Entry 4R2X (X-ray diffraction, 0.93 A resolution); this record covers chains E and F of the 6 polymer chains in the assembly.

Chain E (and F):
Molecule: uridine phosphorylase
Source organism: Shewanella oneidensis
Notes: EC 2.4.2.3; chain F of this document is another copy of the same molecule, construct and numbering; everything in this record applies to it too
UniProt: Q8E9X9 (Q8E9X9_SHEON); residues 0-251 here correspond to UniProt positions 1-252 (UniProt number = residue number + 1)
Chain sequence (252 residues; numbered 0 to 251; the number before each row is that of its first residue; numbering starts at 0):
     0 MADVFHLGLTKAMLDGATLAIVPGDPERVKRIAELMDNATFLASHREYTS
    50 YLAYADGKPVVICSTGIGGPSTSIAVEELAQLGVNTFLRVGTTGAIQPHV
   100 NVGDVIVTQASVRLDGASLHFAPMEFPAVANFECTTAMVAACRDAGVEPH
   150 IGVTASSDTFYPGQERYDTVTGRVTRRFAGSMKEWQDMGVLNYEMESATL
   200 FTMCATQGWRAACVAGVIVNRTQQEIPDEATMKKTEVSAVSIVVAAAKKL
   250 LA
Disordered / not traced: 0, 223-232 (chain F: 0, 227-235)

Interface between chain E and chain F:
Pairs across the interface (106; chain E residue first):
  Phe-4(E) / Phe-159(F)  hydrophobic
  Phe-4(E) / Ile-217(F)  hydrophobic
  Phe-4(E) / Ile-225(F)  hydrophobic
  Phe-4(E) / Pro-226(F)  hydrophobic
  His-5(E) / Phe-159(F)
  Asp-24(E) / Arg-45(F)
  Glu-26(E) / His-44(F)
  Glu-26(E) / Arg-45(F)  hydrogen bond (side chain-backbone)
  His-44(E) / Glu-26(F)
  Arg-45(E) / Asp-24(F)
  Arg-45(E) / Glu-26(F)  hydrogen bond (backbone-side chain)
  Arg-45(E) / Arg-27(F)
  Arg-45(E) / Ile-66(F)
  Arg-45(E) / Thr-91(F)
  Glu-46(E) / Glu-46(F)
  Glu-46(E) / Gly-65(F)
  Glu-46(E) / Ile-66(F)  hydrogen bond (side chain-backbone)
  Tyr-47(E) / Ile-66(F)
  Gly-65(E) / Glu-46(F)
  Ile-66(E) / Arg-45(F)
  Ile-66(E) / Glu-46(F)  hydrogen bond (backbone-side chain)
  Ile-66(E) / Tyr-47(F)
  Ile-66(E) / Ser-70(F)
  Ile-66(E) / Ile-73(F)  hydrophobic
  Gly-67(E) / Pro-69(F)
  Pro-69(E) / Gly-67(F)
  Pro-69(E) / Pro-69(F)
  Pro-69(E) / Asp-157(F)
  Pro-69(E) / Met-194(F)  hydrophobic
  Ser-70(E) / Ile-66(F)
  Ser-72(E) / Asp-157(F)
  Ser-72(E) / Thr-158(F)
  Ile-73(E) / Ile-66(F)  hydrophobic
  Ile-73(E) / Phe-159(F)  hydrophobic
  Glu-76(E) / Tyr-160(F)
  Glu-76(E) / Thr-168(F)
  Glu-76(E) / Val-169(F)  hydrogen bond (side chain-backbone)
  Glu-77(E) / Tyr-160(F)  hydrogen bond
  Ala-79(E) / Val-169(F)
  Gln-80(E) / Asp-167(F)
  Gln-80(E) / Thr-168(F)
  Gln-80(E) / Val-169(F)
  Leu-113(E) / His-119(F)  hydrogen bond (backbone-side chain)
  Gly-115(E) / Gly-115(F)
  Gly-115(E) / Asp-157(F)
  Ala-116(E) / Asp-157(F)  hydrogen bond (backbone-side chain)
  Ala-116(E) / Thr-158(F)
  Leu-118(E) / Thr-174(F)
  Leu-118(E) / Arg-176(F)
  Leu-118(E) / Phe-177(F)
  His-119(E) / Leu-113(F)  hydrogen bond (side chain-backbone)
  His-119(E) / Ser-156(F)
  His-119(E) / Asp-157(F)
  His-119(E) / Thr-158(F)  hydrogen bond
  His-119(E) / Pro-161(F)
  His-119(E) / Gly-162(F)
  His-119(E) / Thr-174(F)
  His-119(E) / Arg-176(F)
  His-119(E) / Phe-177(F)
  Phe-120(E) / Thr-158(F)
  Phe-120(E) / Pro-161(F)  hydrophobic
  Phe-120(E) / Thr-174(F)
  Ala-121(E) / Thr-174(F)
  Ser-156(E) / His-119(F)
  Asp-157(E) / Pro-69(F)
  Asp-157(E) / Gly-115(F)  hydrogen bond (side chain-backbone)
  Asp-157(E) / Ala-116(F)  hydrogen bond (side chain-backbone)
  Asp-157(E) / His-119(F)
  Asp-157(E) / Asp-157(F)
  Thr-158(E) / Ser-72(F)
  Thr-158(E) / Ala-116(F)
  Thr-158(E) / His-119(F)  hydrogen bond
  Thr-158(E) / Phe-120(F)
  Phe-159(E) / Phe-4(F)  hydrophobic
  Phe-159(E) / His-5(F)
  Phe-159(E) / Ile-73(F)  hydrophobic
  Tyr-160(E) / Phe-4(F)
  Tyr-160(E) / Glu-76(F)
  Tyr-160(E) / Glu-77(F)  hydrogen bond
  Pro-161(E) / His-119(F)
  Pro-161(E) / Phe-120(F)  hydrophobic
  Gly-162(E) / His-119(F)
  Arg-165(E) / Phe-4(F)
  Asp-167(E) / Phe-4(F)
  Asp-167(E) / Gln-80(F)
  Thr-168(E) / Glu-76(F)
  Val-169(E) / Glu-76(F)  hydrogen bond (backbone-side chain)
  Val-169(E) / Ala-79(F)
  Val-169(E) / Gln-80(F)
  Val-169(E) / Trp-208(F)  hydrophobic
  Thr-170(E) / Gln-206(F)  hydrogen bond
  Arg-172(E) / Thr-205(F)  hydrogen bond (side chain-backbone)
  Arg-172(E) / Gln-206(F)
  Thr-174(E) / Leu-118(F)
  Thr-174(E) / His-119(F)
  Thr-174(E) / Phe-120(F)
  Thr-174(E) / Ala-121(F)
  Arg-176(E) / Leu-118(F)
  Arg-176(E) / His-119(F)
  Phe-177(E) / Leu-118(F)
  Phe-177(E) / His-119(F)
  Met-194(E) / Pro-69(F)  hydrophobic
  Thr-205(E) / Arg-172(F)  hydrogen bond (backbone-side chain)
  Gln-206(E) / Thr-170(F)  hydrogen bond
  Gln-206(E) / Arg-172(F)
  Trp-208(E) / Val-169(F)  hydrophobic
Also at the interface, not in a pair above, chain E (54 interface residues in all): Gly-23, Pro-25, Arg-27, Ser-43, Gly-68, Thr-91, Asp-114, Pro-122
Also at the interface, not in a pair above, chain F (56 interface residues in all): Gly-23, Pro-25, Ser-43, Gly-68, Asp-114, Pro-122

Summary:
54 residues of chain E face 56 of chain F across their interface; the contacts include 19 hydrogen bonds.
Among the polar pairs are Glu-26(E)/Arg-45(F), Glu-46(E)/Ile-66(F) and Glu-76(E)/Val-169(F).
Both chains are uridine phosphorylase (Shewanella oneidensis). Entry 4R2X (Unique conformation of uridine and
asymmetry of the hexameric molecule revealed in the high-resolution structures of ...) was determined by X-ray
diffraction (same publication as 4R2W).
